4AZ8 - chains A and B; structure by X-ray diffraction, 2.65 A resolution.

# Chain A
Molecule: Chaperone protein CAF1M
Organism: Yersinia pestis
UniProtKB: P26926 (CAF1M_YERPE); residues 1-235 here correspond to UniProt positions 24-258 (UniProt number = residue number + 23)
Amino-acid sequence (240 residues; row label = number of the first residue in the row; a row labelled like 125A-125E holds insertion residues (125A, then the next letters in order)):
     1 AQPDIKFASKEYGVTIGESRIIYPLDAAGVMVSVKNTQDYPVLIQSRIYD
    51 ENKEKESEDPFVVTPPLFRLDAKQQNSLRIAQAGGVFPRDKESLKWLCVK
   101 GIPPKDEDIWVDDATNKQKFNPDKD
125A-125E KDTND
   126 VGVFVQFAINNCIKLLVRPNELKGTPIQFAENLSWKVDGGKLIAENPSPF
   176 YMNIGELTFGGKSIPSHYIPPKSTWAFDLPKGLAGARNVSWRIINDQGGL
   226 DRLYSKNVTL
Unresolved in the structure: 1-8, 51-60, 83-86, 105-125, 125A-125E, 164-165, 206-208, 235
Disulfide bonds: Cys98-Cys137
Sequence notes: insertion (125A-125E)

# Chain B
Molecule: F1 capsule antigen
Organism: Yersinia pestis
UniProtKB: P26948 (CAF1_YERPE); residues 1-149 here correspond to UniProt positions 22-170 (UniProt number = residue number + 21)
Amino-acid sequence (149 residues; each row starts with the number of its first residue):
     1 ADLTASTTATATLVEPARITLTYKEGAPITIMDNGNIDTELLVGTLTLGG
    51 YKTGTTSTSVNFTDAAGDPMYLTFTSQDGNNHQFTTKVIGKDSRDFDISP
   101 KVNGENLVGDDVVLATGSQDFFVRSIGSKGGKLAAGKYTDAVTVTVSNQ
Unresolved in the structure: 1-14, 32-35, 53-55, 94, 149

# Interface between chain A and chain B
Pairs across the interface (71):
  Ser9(A) with Thr22(B); Tyr23(B), hydrogen bond (side chain-backbone)
  Lys10(A) with Leu21(B); Thr22(B); Tyr23(B), hydrogen bond (backbone-backbone)
  Glu11(A) with Leu21(B); Thr22(B), hydrogen bond
  Tyr12(A) with Thr20(B); Leu21(B), hydrogen bond (backbone-backbone)
  Gly13(A) with Ile19(B)
  Val14(A) with Ile19(B), hydrogen bond (backbone-backbone)
  Thr15(A) with Ala17(B); Arg18(B)
  Ile16(A) with Pro16(B); Ala17(B), hydrogen bond (backbone-backbone)
  Gly17(A) with Pro16(B)
  Glu18(A) with Glu15(B); Ala17(B)
  Ser19(A) with Glu15(B), hydrogen bond (backbone-backbone); Ala17(B)
  Trp96(A) with Ser147(B); Asn148(B)
  Lys100(A) with Thr143(B), hydrogen bond
  Val126(A) with Ile29(B), hydrogen bond (backbone-backbone); Ile31(B), hydrophobic; Gly136(B); Tyr138(B), hydrophobic
  Gly127(A) with Gly136(B), hydrogen bond (backbone-backbone); Lys137(B); Tyr138(B), hydrogen bond (backbone-backbone)
  Val128(A) with Val43(B), hydrophobic; Phe74(B), hydrophobic; Tyr138(B)
  Phe129(A) with Tyr138(B), hydrogen bond (backbone-backbone); Thr139(B); Asp140(B), hydrogen bond (backbone-backbone)
  Val130(A) with Tyr23(B), hydrophobic; Phe74(B), hydrophobic; Asp140(B); Val142(B), hydrophobic
  Gln131(A) with Asp140(B), hydrogen bond (backbone-backbone); Ala141(B); Val142(B), hydrogen bond (backbone-backbone)
  Phe132(A) with Leu21(B), hydrophobic; Tyr23(B), hydrophobic; Leu46(B), hydrophobic; Val142(B); Val144(B), hydrophobic
  Ala133(A) with Val142(B), hydrogen bond (backbone-backbone); Thr143(B); Val144(B), hydrogen bond (backbone-backbone)
  Ile134(A) with Ile19(B); Thr20(B); Leu21(B); Val144(B)
  Asn135(A) with Thr143(B); Val144(B), hydrogen bond (backbone-backbone); Thr145(B), hydrogen bond; Val146(B), hydrogen bond (backbone-backbone)
  Asn136(A) with Ala17(B), hydrogen bond (side chain-backbone); Ile19(B); Asn148(B), hydrogen bond
  Cys137(A) with Thr145(B); Val146(B), hydrogen bond (backbone-backbone); Asn148(B), hydrogen bond (backbone-side chain)
  Ile138(A) with Ala17(B), hydrophobic; Asn148(B)
  Lys139(A) with Asn148(B)
  Pro190(A) with Asp111(B)
  Ser191(A) with Thr56(B)
  Gln222(A) with Glu15(B)
Interface residues without a listed pair, chain A (32 interface residues in all): Ser188, Ile189
Interface residues without a listed pair, chain B (36 interface residues in all): Lys24, Ile37, Phe62, Phe84, Val112, Val113, Ala134

# Summary
32 residues of chain A face 36 of chain B across their interface; the contacts include 24 hydrogen bonds.
Polar contacts include Ser9(A)-Tyr23(B), Glu11(A)-Thr22(B) and Lys100(A)-Thr143(B).
Here chain A is Chaperone protein CAF1M and chain B is F1 capsule antigen, both from Yersinia pestis. Entry
4AZ8 (Crystal structure of the complex of the Caf1M:Caf1 chaperone:subunit preassembly complex carrying the
KDKDTN insertion at ...) was determined by X-ray diffraction (same publication as 4AY0, 4AYF and 4B0E).
